5APC - chain A; structure by X-ray diffraction, 1.70 A resolution.

Chain A:
Molecule: Lysozyme C
Organism: Gallus gallus
Notes: EC 3.2.1.17
Reference sequence: P00698 (LYSC_CHICK); residues 1-129 here correspond to UniProt positions 19-147 (UniProt number = residue number + 18)
Sequence (129 residues; numbered 1 to 129; the number before each row is that of its first residue):
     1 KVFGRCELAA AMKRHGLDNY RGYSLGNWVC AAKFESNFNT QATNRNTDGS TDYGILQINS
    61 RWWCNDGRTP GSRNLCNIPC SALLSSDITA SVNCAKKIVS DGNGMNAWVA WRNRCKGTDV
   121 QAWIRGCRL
Disulfide bonds: Cys6-Cys127, Cys30-Cys115, Cys64-Cys80, Cys76-Cys94
Ion coordination: Na+: Ser60, Cys64, Ser72, Arg73
UniProt features mapped onto this chain:
  - active site: Glu35, Asp52
  - binding site (substrate): Asp101
Reported in the primary citation:
  - conformationally variable residues (helix shift, order/disorder transition): Ser86 to Asp101
  - catalytic residues: Glu35, Asp52 (citing earlier work)

Overview:
The Na+ site is built by Ser60, Cys64, Ser72 and Arg73. UniProt lists active-site residues Glu35 and Asp52 and
substrate-binding residue Asp101. The paper reports catalytic residues Glu35 and Asp52; conformational
variability at Ser86.
Chain A is Lysozyme C (Gallus gallus); the structure, Hen Egg White Lysozyme illuminated with 0.4THz
radiation, was determined by X-ray diffraction together with 5APD, 5APE and 5APF from the same study.
